Entry 8HC0 (X-ray diffraction, 2.90 A resolution); this record covers chains A and B of the 3 polymer chains in the assembly.

Chain A:
Name: Adhesion G-protein coupled receptor F1
Organism: Homo sapiens
UniProt: Q5T601 (AGRF1_HUMAN); residues 207-566 here = UniProt positions 207-566
Sequence (360 residues; numbered 207 to 566; the number before each row is that of its first residue):
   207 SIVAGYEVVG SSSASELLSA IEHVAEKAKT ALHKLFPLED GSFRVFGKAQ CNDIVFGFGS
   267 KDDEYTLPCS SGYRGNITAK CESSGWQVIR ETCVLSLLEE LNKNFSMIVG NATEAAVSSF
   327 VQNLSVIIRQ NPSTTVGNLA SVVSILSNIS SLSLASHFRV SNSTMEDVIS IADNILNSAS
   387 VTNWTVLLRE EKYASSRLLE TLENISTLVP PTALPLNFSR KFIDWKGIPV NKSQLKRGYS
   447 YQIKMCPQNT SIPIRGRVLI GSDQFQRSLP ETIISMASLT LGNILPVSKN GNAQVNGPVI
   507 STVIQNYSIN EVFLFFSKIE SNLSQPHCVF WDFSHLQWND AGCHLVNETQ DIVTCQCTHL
Disulfide bonds: Cys-257/Cys-287, Cys-275/Cys-299, Cys-534/Cys-561, Cys-549/Cys-563
Covalently attached groups: N-acetylglucosamine (NAG) linked to Asn-282, Asn-310, Asn-329, Asn-354, Asn-368, Asn-455; glycan linked to Asn-389
Swiss-Prot annotation at these positions:
  - site: Leu-566 (Cleavage)
  - glycosylation (N-linked (GlcNAc...) asparagine): Asn-282, Asn-310, Asn-317, Asn-329, Asn-354, Asn-368, Asn-389, Asn-410, Asn-423, Asn-437, Asn-455, Asn-512, Asn-528, Asn-553
  - mutagenesis: Asn-310 (N310Q: No effect), Asn-389 (N389S: Decreased expression)

Chain B:
Name: Adhesion G-protein coupled receptor F1
Organism: Homo sapiens
Notes: fragment: N-terminal
UniProt: Q5T601 (AGRF1_HUMAN); residue numbers follow UniProt; this construct covers 150-206
Sequence (57 residues; row label = number of the first residue in the row):
   150 TKIWGTFKIN ERFTNDLLNS SSAIYSKYAN GIEIQLKKAY ERIQGFESVQ VTQFRNG
Covalently attached groups: N-acetylglucosamine (NAG) linked to Asn-168
Swiss-Prot annotation at these positions:
  - glycosylation (N-linked (GlcNAc...) asparagine): Asn-168, Asn-205

Interface between chain A and chain B:
Pairs across the interface (116):
  Ser-207(A) with Ile-158(B), hydrogen bond (side chain-backbone); Asn-159(B); Glu-160(B); Phe-162(B); Arg-204(B); Asn-205(B); Gly-206(B), hydrogen bond (backbone-backbone)
  Ile-208(A) with Phe-156(B); Lys-157(B); Ile-158(B), hydrogen bond (backbone-backbone); Glu-160(B); Arg-161(B); Phe-162(B); Leu-166(B), hydrophobic; Arg-204(B)
  Val-209(A) with Phe-156(B); Lys-157(B); Phe-203(B); Arg-204(B), hydrogen bond (backbone-backbone); Gly-206(B)
  Ala-210(A) with Gly-154(B); Thr-155(B); Phe-156(B), hydrogen bond (backbone-backbone); Ile-181(B), hydrophobic; Gln-202(B); Phe-203(B), hydrophobic
  Gly-211(A) with Gly-154(B); Val-200(B); Thr-201(B), hydrogen bond (backbone-backbone); Gln-202(B), hydrogen bond (backbone-backbone)
  Tyr-212(A) with Trp-153(B); Gly-154(B), hydrogen bond (backbone-backbone); Phe-156(B), hydrophobic; Leu-185(B), hydrophobic; Tyr-189(B), hydrogen bond; Gln-199(B); Val-200(B), hydrophobic; Thr-201(B)
  Glu-213(A) with Lys-151(B); Ile-152(B); Trp-153(B); Val-198(B); Gln-199(B), hydrogen bond (backbone-backbone); Thr-201(B)
  Val-214(A) with Thr-150(B); Lys-151(B); Ile-152(B), hydrogen bond (backbone-backbone); Phe-195(B), hydrophobic; Ser-197(B); Val-198(B), hydrophobic
  Val-215(A) with Thr-150(B); Lys-151(B); Glu-196(B), hydrogen bond (backbone-backbone); Ser-197(B), hydrogen bond (backbone-backbone)
  Gly-216(A) with Thr-150(B), hydrogen bond (backbone-backbone); Gly-194(B); Glu-196(B)
  Ser-217(A) with Gly-194(B), hydrogen bond (backbone-backbone); Glu-196(B)
  Ser-218(A) with Thr-150(B), hydrogen bond (backbone-side chain)
  Ser-219(A) with Thr-150(B)
  Ala-220(A) with Thr-150(B)
  Leu-223(A) with Ile-152(B), hydrophobic
  Leu-224(A) with Ile-152(B), hydrophobic
  Ala-226(A) with Ile-192(B)
  Ile-227(A) with Ile-192(B)
  Val-230(A) with Ile-192(B), hydrophobic
  Lys-233(A) with Ala-188(B)
  Ala-234(A) with Leu-185(B), hydrophobic; Ala-188(B), hydrophobic; Tyr-189(B)
  Ala-237(A) with Gln-184(B)
  Leu-238(A) with Phe-156(B), hydrophobic; Ile-181(B), hydrophobic; Gln-184(B); Leu-185(B), hydrophobic
  Leu-241(A) with Gly-180(B); Gln-184(B)
  Phe-242(A) with Ile-158(B), hydrophobic; Gly-180(B); Ile-181(B), hydrophobic
  Pro-243(A) with Ile-158(B); Asn-159(B), hydrogen bond (backbone-backbone); Glu-160(B)
  Leu-244(A) with Phe-156(B), hydrophobic; Lys-157(B); Asn-159(B)
  Glu-245(A) with Lys-157(B), salt bridge; Asn-159(B)
  Ser-248(A) with Thr-155(B); Phe-156(B); Lys-157(B), hydrogen bond (side chain-backbone)
  Phe-249(A) with Thr-155(B); Tyr-189(B)
  Arg-250(A) with Gly-154(B); Thr-155(B), hydrogen bond (backbone-backbone)
  Val-251(A) with Trp-153(B); Gly-154(B)
  Phe-252(A) with Ile-152(B); Trp-153(B), hydrogen bond (backbone-backbone)
  Gly-253(A) with Ile-152(B); Trp-153(B)
  Lys-254(A) with Trp-153(B)
  Ala-255(A) with Trp-153(B)
  Asn-258(A) with Trp-153(B)
  Phe-262(A) with Arg-204(B)
  Gly-263(A) with Gln-202(B)
  Phe-264(A) with Trp-153(B), hydrophobic; Thr-155(B); Thr-201(B); Gln-202(B), hydrogen bond (backbone-side chain)
  Tyr-271(A) with Gln-202(B); Arg-204(B)
  Leu-273(A) with Arg-204(B)
  Pro-274(A) with Asn-164(B); Leu-167(B)
Also at the interface, not in a pair above, chain A (44 interface residues in all): Glu-222
Also at the interface, not in a pair above, chain B (38 interface residues in all): Tyr-177, Gln-193

In short:
44 residues of chain A and 38 residues of chain B are in contact, with 21 hydrogen bonds and 1 salt bridge.
Polar pairs include Glu-245(A)/Lys-157(B), Ser-207(A)/Ile-158(B) and Tyr-212(A)/Tyr-189(B). Covalently linked
N-acetylglucosamine: at Asn-282(A), Asn-310(A), Asn-329(A), Asn-354(A), Asn-368(A) and Asn-455(A). Covalently
linked N-acetylglucosamine: at Asn-168(B).
Here chain A is Adhesion G-protein coupled receptor F1 and chain B is Adhesion G-protein coupled receptor F1,
both from Homo sapiens. Entry 8HC0 (Crystal structure of the extracellular domains of GPR110) was determined
by X-ray diffraction.
